3A79 - chains A and B of the 3 polymer chains in the assembly; structure by X-ray diffraction, 2.90 A resolution.

Chain A:
Protein: Toll-like receptor 2, Variable lymphocyte receptor B
Source organism: Mus musculus
Notes: fragment: extracellular domain, (mouse), (Inshore hagfish)
UniProt: chimeric construct of Q9QUN7, Q4G1L2: residues 1-506 from Q9QUN7 (TLR2_MOUSE) positions 1-506 (same numbers); residues 509-576 from Q4G1L2 positions 133-200 (UniProt number = residue number - 376)
Chain sequence (580 residues; numbered 1 to 580; the number before each row is that of its first residue):
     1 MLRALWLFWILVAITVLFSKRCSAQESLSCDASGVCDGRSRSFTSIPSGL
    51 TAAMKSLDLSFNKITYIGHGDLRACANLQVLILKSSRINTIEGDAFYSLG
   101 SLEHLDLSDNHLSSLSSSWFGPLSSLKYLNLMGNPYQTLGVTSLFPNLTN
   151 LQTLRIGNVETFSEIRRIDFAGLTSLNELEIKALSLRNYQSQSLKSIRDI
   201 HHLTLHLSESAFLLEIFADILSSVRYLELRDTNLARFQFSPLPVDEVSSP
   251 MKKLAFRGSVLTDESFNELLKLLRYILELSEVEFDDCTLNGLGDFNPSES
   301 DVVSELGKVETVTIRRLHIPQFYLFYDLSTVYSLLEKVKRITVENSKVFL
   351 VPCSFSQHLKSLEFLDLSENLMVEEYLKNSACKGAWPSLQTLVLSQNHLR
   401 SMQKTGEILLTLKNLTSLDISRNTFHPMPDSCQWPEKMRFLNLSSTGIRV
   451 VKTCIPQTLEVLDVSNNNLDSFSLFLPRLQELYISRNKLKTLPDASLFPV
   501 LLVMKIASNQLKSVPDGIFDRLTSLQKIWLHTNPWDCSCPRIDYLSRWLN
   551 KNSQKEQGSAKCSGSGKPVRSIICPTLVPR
Disordered / not traced: 1-25, 576-580
Cystine bridges: C30-C36, C353-C382, C432-C454, C537-C562, C539-C574
Covalently attached groups: N-acetylglucosamine (NAG) linked to N147, N414, N442
Construct notes: linker (507-508); expression tag (577-580)
Small-molecule neighbours: (2S)-propane-1,2-diyl dihexadecanoate (PXS): F256, L261, T262, S265, F266, L269, L270, V282, F284, F295, L306, V312, I314, L317, I319, F322, F325, Y326, L328, L335, I341, V343, S346, K347, V348, F349, L350, V351, P352, F355
Curated features (UniProtKB/Swiss-Prot):
  - site: F349 (Interaction with bacterial lipopeptide)
  - glycosylation (N-linked (GlcNAc...) asparagine): N147, N414, N442

Chain B:
Protein: Toll-like receptor 6, Variable lymphocyte receptor B
Source organism: Mus musculus
Notes: fragment: extracellular domain, (mouse), (Inshore hagfish)
UniProt: chimeric construct of Q9EPW9, Q4G1L3: residues 1-482 from Q9EPW9 (TLR6_MOUSE) positions 1-482 (same numbers); residues 483-558 from Q4G1L3 positions 157-232 (UniProt number = residue number - 326)
Chain sequence (562 residues; each row starts with the number of its first residue):
     1 MSQDRKPIVGSFHFVCALALIVGSMTPFSNELESMVDYSNRNLTHVPKDL
    51 PPRTKALSLSQNSISELRMPDISFLSELRVLRLSHNRIRSLDFHVFLFNQ
   101 DLEYLDVSHNRLQNISCCPMASLRHLDLSFNDFDVLPVCKEFGNLTKLTF
   151 LGLSAAKFRQLDLLPVAHLHLSCILLDLVSYHIKGGETESLQIPNTTVLH
   201 LVFHPNSLFSVQVNMSVNALGHLQLSNIKLNDENCQRLMTFLSELTRGPT
   251 LLNVTLQHIETTWKCSVKLFQFFWPRPVEYLNIYNLTITERIDREEFTYS
   301 ETALKSLMIEHVKNQVFLFSKEALYSVFAEMNIKMLSISDTPFIHMVCPP
   351 SPSSFTFLNFTQNVFTDSVFQGCSTLKRLQTLILQRNGLKNFFKVALMTK
   401 NMSSLETLDVSLNSLNSHAYDRTCAWAESILVLNLSSNMLTGSVFRCLPP
   451 KVKVLDLHNNRIMSIPKDVTHLQALQELNVASNQLKSVPDGVFDRLTSLQ
   501 YIWLHDNPWDCTCPGIRYLSEWINKHSGVVRNSAGSVAPDSAKCSGSGKP
   551 VRSIICPTLVPR
Disordered / not traced: 1-32, 558-562
Cystine bridges: C117-C139, C235-C265, C348-C373, C424-C447, C511-C544, C513-C556
Covalently attached groups: N-acetylglucosamine (NAG) linked to N144, N195, N214, N253, N359, N401, N434; glycan linked to N285
Construct notes: expression tag (559-562)
Curated features (UniProtKB/Swiss-Prot):
  - glycosylation (N-linked (GlcNAc...) asparagine): N42, N114, N144, N195, N214, N253, N285, N359, N401, N434

Chain A / chain B interface:
Contacting residue pairs (26):
  H318(A) with K394(B)
  F322(A) with I344(B); T366(B); S368(B)
  Y323(A) with K321(B); I344(B), hydrophobic; H345(B); V347(B)
  L324(A) with E322(B)
  N345(A) with K390(B)
  K347(A) with T366(B), hydrogen bond; D367(B), salt bridge; S368(B), hydrogen bond
  F349(A) with I344(B), hydrophobic
  E369(A) with K390(B), salt bridge
  L371(A) with V364(B), hydrophobic; T366(B)
  E375(A) with F317(B)
  Y376(A) with P342(B), hydrogen bond (side chain-backbone); I344(B)
  N379(A) with F317(B)
  Q396(A) with K390(B)
  H398(A) with N387(B); G388(B); S414(B)
  R400(A) with R386(B)
Interface residues without a listed pair, chain A (19 interface residues in all): D327, L350, P352, V373
Interface residues without a listed pair, chain B (21 interface residues in all): L318, Y325, F343, Q362

Summary:
The interface between chain A and chain B involves 19 residues on one side and 21 on the other, with 3
hydrogen bonds and 2 salt bridges. Polar contacts include K347(A)-D367(B), E369(A)-K390(B) and
K347(A)-T366(B). Ligands of chain A: (2S)-propane-1,2-diyl dihexadecanoate.
Here chain A is Toll-like receptor 2, Variable lymphocyte receptor B and chain B is Toll-like receptor 6,
Variable lymphocyte receptor B, both from Mus musculus. Entry 3A79 (Crystal structure of TLR2-TLR6-Pam2CSK4
complex) was determined by X-ray diffraction together with 3A7B and 3A7C from the same study.
